PDB entry 8H4K | electron microscopy, 3.10 A resolution | chains A and N of the 5 polymer chains in the assembly

# Chain A
Molecule: engineered mini Galpha-Q subunit
From: Homo sapiens
Sequence (362 residues; each row starts with the number of its first residue; note: 26 numbers in that range are skipped by the numbering (no residue carries them; nothing is unmodelled there)):
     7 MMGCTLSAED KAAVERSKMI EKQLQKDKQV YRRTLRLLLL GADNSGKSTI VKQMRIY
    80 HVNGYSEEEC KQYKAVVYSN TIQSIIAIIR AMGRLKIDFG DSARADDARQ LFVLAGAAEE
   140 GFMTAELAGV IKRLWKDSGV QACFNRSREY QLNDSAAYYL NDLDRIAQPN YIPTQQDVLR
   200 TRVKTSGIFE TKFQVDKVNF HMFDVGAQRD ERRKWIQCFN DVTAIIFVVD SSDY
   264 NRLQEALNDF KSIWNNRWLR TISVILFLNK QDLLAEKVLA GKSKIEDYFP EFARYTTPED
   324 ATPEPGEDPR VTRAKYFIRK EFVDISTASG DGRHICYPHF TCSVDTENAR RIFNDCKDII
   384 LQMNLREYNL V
Not modelled in the structure: 7-12, 80-201

# Chain N
Molecule: Nb35
From: Lama glama
Sequence (161 residues; each row starts with the number of its first residue; numbers below 1 keep their minus sign (Met-21 is residue -21)):
   -21 MKYLLPTAAA GLLLLAAQPA MAQVQLQESG GGLVQPGGSL RLSCAASGFT FSNYKMNWVR
    39 QAPGKGLEWV SDISQSGASI SYTGSVKGRF TISRDNAKNT LYLQMNSLKP EDTAVYYCAR
    99 CPAPFTRDCF DVTSTTYAYR GQGTQVTVSS AAALEHHHHH H
Not modelled in the structure: -21 to 0, 129-139

# Chain A / chain N interface
Pairs across the interface - 18 pairs, chain A then chain N:
  Arg228(A) with Thr113(N)
  Asp229(A) with Thr111(N); Ser112(N), hydrogen bond; Thr113(N)
  Glu230(A) with Thr113(N)
  Arg231(A) with Phe108(N)
  Arg232(A) with Pro100(N)
  Gln267(A) with Thr61(N)
  Asn271(A) with Trp47(N)
  Ser275(A) with Asp106(N); Cys107(N), hydrogen bond (side chain-backbone); Phe108(N)
  Asn278(A) with Arg105(N), hydrogen bond
  Asn279(A) with Asp106(N), hydrogen bond
  Arg283(A) with Arg105(N)
  Tyr311(A) with Gly62(N)
  Pro313(A) with Gly62(N)
  Glu314(A) with Lys65(N), salt bridge
Interface residues without a listed pair, chain A (15 interface residues in all): Asn264
Interface residues without a listed pair, chain N (17 interface residues in all): Lys43, Ser63, Thr114, Tyr115, Tyr117

# Overview
Chain A and chain N form an interface of 15 and 17 residues respectively; the contacts include 4 hydrogen
bonds and 1 salt bridge. Polar pairs include Glu314(A)-Lys65(N), Asp229(A)-Ser112(N) and Ser275(A)-Cys107(N).
Chain A is engineered mini Galpha-Q subunit (Homo sapiens) and chain N is Nb35 (Lama glama); the structure,
GW9508-bound FFAR4 in complex with Gq, was determined by electron microscopy together with 8H4I, 8H4L and 8IYS
from the same study.
